7XG4 - chains A and K of the 12 polymer chains in the assembly; structure by electron microscopy, 3.70 A resolution.

== Chain A ==
Protein: Csf1
From: Pseudomonas aeruginosa
Sequence (253 residues; numbered -9 to 243; the number before each row is that of its first residue; numbers below 1 keep their minus sign (His-9 is residue -9)):
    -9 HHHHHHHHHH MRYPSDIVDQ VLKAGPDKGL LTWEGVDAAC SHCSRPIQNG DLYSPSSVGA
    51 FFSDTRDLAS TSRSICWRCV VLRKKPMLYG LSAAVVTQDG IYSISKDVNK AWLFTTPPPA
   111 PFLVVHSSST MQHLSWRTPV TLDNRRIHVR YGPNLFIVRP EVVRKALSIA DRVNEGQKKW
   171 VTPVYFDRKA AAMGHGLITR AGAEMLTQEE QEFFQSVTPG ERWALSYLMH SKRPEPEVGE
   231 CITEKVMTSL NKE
Unresolved in the structure: -9 to 0, 242-243
Metal / ion sites: Zn2+: Cys30, Cys33, Cys66, Cys69

== Chain K ==
Molecule: TS
Sequence (54 nucleotides; row label = number of the first residue in the row):
     1 CTGCCGCACT TGCTCATCAA GCCTTCCTTC AGGTGTTGCT CCAGAAAGGG TGTT
Unresolved in the structure: 1-15, 53-54

== How chain A and chain K interact ==
Residue-residue contacts (17; chain A residue first):
  Phe51(A) with DA45(K), sugar contact
  Phe52(A) with DA45(K), phosphate contact; DA46(K), phosphate contact
  Ser53(A) with DA45(K), sugar contact
  Asp54(A) with DA45(K), phosphate contact
  Arg73(A) with DA46(K), salt bridge to the phosphate; DA47(K), phosphate contact
  Lys74(A) with DA47(K), phosphate contact
  Lys75(A) with DA46(K), base contact; DA47(K), hydrogen bond to the phosphate
  Ser119(A) with DG44(K), sugar contact
  Thr120(A) with DG44(K), hydrogen bond to the base
  Met121(A) with DG44(K), sugar contact; DA45(K), base contact
  Gln122(A) with DA45(K), phosphate contact
  His123(A) with DA45(K), hydrogen bond to the phosphate; DA46(K), salt bridge to the phosphate
Also at the interface, not in a pair above, chain A (14 interface residues in all): Val48, Gly49

== Summary ==
Chain A and chain K form an interface of 14 and 4 residues respectively; the contacts include 3 hydrogen bonds
and 2 salt bridges. Polar contacts include Thr120(A)-DG44(K), Lys75(A)-DA47(K) and His123(A)-DA45(K).
Cys30(A), Cys33(A), Cys66(A) and Cys69(A) form the Zn2+ site.
Here chain A is Csf1 (Pseudomonas aeruginosa) and chain K is TS. Entry 7XG4 (CryoEM structure of type IV-A
CasDinG bound NTS-nicked Csf-crRNA-dsDNA quaternary complex in a second state) was determined by electron
microscopy (same publication as 7XF1, 7XFZ, 7XG0, 7XG1, 7XG2 and 7XG3).
